PDB entry 7SJ9 | electron microscopy, 3.80 A resolution | chains A and N of the 14 polymer chains in the assembly

# Chain A
Name: Tubulin alpha-1B chain
Source organism: Homo sapiens
UniProtKB: P68363 (TBA1B_HUMAN); residue numbers follow UniProt; this construct covers 1-37, 43-451
Chain sequence (457 residues; each row starts with the number of its first residue; note: 2 numbers in that range are skipped by the numbering (no residue carries them; nothing is unmodelled there); a row labelled like 37A-37H holds insertion residues (37A, then the next letters in order)):
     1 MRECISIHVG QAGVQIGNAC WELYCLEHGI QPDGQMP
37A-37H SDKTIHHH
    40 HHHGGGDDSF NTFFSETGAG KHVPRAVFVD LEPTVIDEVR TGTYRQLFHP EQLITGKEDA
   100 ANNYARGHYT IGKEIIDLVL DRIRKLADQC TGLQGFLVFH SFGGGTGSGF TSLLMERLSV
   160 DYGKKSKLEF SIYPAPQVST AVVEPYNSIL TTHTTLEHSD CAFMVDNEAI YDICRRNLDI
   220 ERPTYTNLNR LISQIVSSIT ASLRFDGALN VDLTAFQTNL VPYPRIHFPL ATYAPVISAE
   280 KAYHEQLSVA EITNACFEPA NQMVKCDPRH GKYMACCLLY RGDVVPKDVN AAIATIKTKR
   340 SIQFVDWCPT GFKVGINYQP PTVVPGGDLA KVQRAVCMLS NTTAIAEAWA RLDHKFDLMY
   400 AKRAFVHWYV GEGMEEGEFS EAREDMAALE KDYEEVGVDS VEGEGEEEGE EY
Unresolved in the structure: 37A-37H, 43-46, 442-451
Sequence notes: insertion (37F-37H, 40-42); engineered mutation Ala254 (Glu in P68363)
Small-molecule neighbours:
  - GTP (guanosine-5'-triphosphate), molecule 1: Gly10, Gln11, Ala12, Gln15, Asp69, Glu71, Asp98, Ala99, Ala100, Asn101, Ser140, Gly142, Gly143, Gly144, Thr145, Gly146, Ile171, Thr179, Glu183, Asn206, Tyr224, Leu227, Asn228
  - GTP, molecule 2: Ala247, Leu248, Asn249, Asp251
UniProt features mapped onto this chain:
  - motif: Met1 to Cys4 (MREC motif)
  - binding site (GTP): Gly10, Gln11, Ala12, Gln15, Glu71, Ala99, Ser140, Gly143, Gly144, Thr145, Gly146, Thr179, Glu183, Asn206, Tyr224, Asn228, Leu252
  - binding site (Mg(2+)): Glu71
  - site: Tyr451 (Involved in polymerization)
  - modified residue: Lys37C (N6,N6,N6-trimethyllysine), Ser48 (Phosphoserine), Ser232 (Phosphoserine), Tyr282 (3'-nitrotyrosine), Arg339 (Omega-N-methylarginine), Ser439 (Phosphoserine), Glu443 (5-glutamyl polyglutamate), Glu445 (5-glutamyl polyglutamate), Tyr451 (3'-nitrotyrosine)
  - cross-link (Glycyl lysine isopeptide (Lys-Gly)): Lys326 (interchain with G-Cter in ubiquitin), Lys370 (interchain with G-Cter in ubiquitin)
What the authors report for this chain:
  - mutagenesis - E254A: abolished catalytic activity on GTP
  - mutagenesis - E254A: increased binding to Microtubule-associated protein RP/EB family member 3 (chain N)

# Chain N
Name: Microtubule-associated protein RP/EB family member 3
Source organism: Homo sapiens
UniProtKB: Q9UPY8 (MARE3_HUMAN); numbering as in UniProt (aligned over 1-281)
Chain sequence (281 residues; numbered 1 to 281; the number before each row is that of its first residue):
     1 MAVNVYSTSV TSENLSRHDM LAWVNDSLHL NYTKIEQLCS GAAYCQFMDM LFPGCVHLRK
    61 VKFQAKLEHE YIHNFKVLQA AFKKMGVDKI IPVEKLVKGK FQDNFEFIQW FKKFFDANYD
   121 GKDYNPLLAR QGQDVAPPPN PGDQIFNKSK KLIGTAVPQR TSPTGPKNMQ TSGRLSNVAP
   181 PCILRKNPPS ARNGGHETDA QILELNQQLV DLKLTVDGLE KERDFYFSKL RDIELICQEH
   241 ESENSPVISG IIGILYATEE GFAPPEDDEI EEHQQEDQDE Y
Unresolved in the structure: 132-281
UniProt features mapped onto this chain:
  - modified residue (Phosphoserine): Ser162, Ser176
  - mutagenesis: Tyr226 (Y226A: Loss of localization of CAMSAP2 stretches to the Golgi apparatus; when associated with A-234), Glu234 (E234A: Loss of localization of CAMSAP2 stretches to the Golgi apparatus; when associated with A-226)

# Interface between chain A and chain N
Residue-residue contacts (13):
  Ser158(A) with Thr8(N)
  Val159(A) with Tyr6(N), hydrophobic; Lys89(N)
  Asp160(A) with Ile90(N)
  Gly162(A) with Ser7(N); Glu106(N)
  Lys163(A) with Ser7(N); Thr8(N); Glu106(N); Gln109(N)
  Glu196(A) with Thr8(N), hydrogen bond (backbone-side chain)
  His197(A) with Tyr6(N)
  Pro263(A) with Thr11(N)
Interface residues without a listed pair, chain A (10 interface residues in all): Lys166, Asp199
Interface residues without a listed pair, chain N (10 interface residues in all): Ser9, Asp88

# In short
The chain A/chain N interface involves 10 residues from each chain; the contacts include 1 hydrogen bond. The
hydrogen-bonded pair is Glu196(A)-Thr8(N). Ligands of chain A: GTP. From the paper: E254A of chain A abolishes
catalytic activity on GTP; E254A of chain A increases binding to Microtubule-associated protein RP/EB family
member 3 (chain N).
Chain A is Tubulin alpha-1B chain and chain N is Microtubule-associated protein RP/EB family member 3, both
from Homo sapiens; the structure, 13pf E254A microtubule from recombinant human tubulin decorated with EB3,
was determined by electron microscopy together with 7SJ7, 7SJ8 and 7SJA from the same study.
